6B46 - chains D and M of the 10 polymer chains in the assembly; structure by electron microscopy, 3.10 A resolution.

# Chain D
Molecule: CRISPR-associated protein Csy3
From: Pseudomonas aeruginosa (strain UCBPP-PA14)
Reference sequence: Q02MM1 (CSY3_PSEAB); residues 1-342 here = UniProt positions 1-342
Amino-acid sequence (344 residues; each row starts with the number of its first residue; numbers below 1 keep their minus sign (Met-1 is residue -1)):
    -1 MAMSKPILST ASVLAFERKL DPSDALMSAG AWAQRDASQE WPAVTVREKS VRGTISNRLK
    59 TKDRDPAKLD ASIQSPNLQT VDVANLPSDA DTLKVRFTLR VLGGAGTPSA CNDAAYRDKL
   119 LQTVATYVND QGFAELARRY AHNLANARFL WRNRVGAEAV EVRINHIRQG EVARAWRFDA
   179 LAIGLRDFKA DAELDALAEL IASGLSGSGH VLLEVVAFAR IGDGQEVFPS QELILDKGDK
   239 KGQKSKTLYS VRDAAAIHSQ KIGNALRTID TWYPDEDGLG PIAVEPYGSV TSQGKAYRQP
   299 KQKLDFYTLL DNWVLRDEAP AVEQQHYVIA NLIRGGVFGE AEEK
Not modelled in the structure: -1 to 5, 339-342
Differences from the reference sequence: initiating methionine (-1); expression tag (0)

# Chain M
Molecule: Pseudomonas aeruginosa strain SMC4485 CRISPR repeat sequence
From: Pseudomonas aeruginosa
Sequence (60 nucleotides; numbered 1 to 60; the number before each row is that of its first residue):
     1 CUAAGAAAUU CACGGCGGGC UUGAUGUCCG CGUCUACCUG GUUCACUGCC GUGUAGGCAG

# How chain D and chain M interact
Residue-residue contacts - 44 pairs, chain D then chain M:
  Ala13(D) - C29(M)  base contact
  Phe14(D) - C29(M)  hydrogen bond to the sugar
  Phe14(D) - G30(M)  sugar contact
  Glu15(D) - C29(M)  phosphate contact
  Glu15(D) - G30(M)  phosphate contact
  Arg16(D) - G30(M)  salt bridge to the phosphate
  Arg16(D) - C31(M)  salt bridge to the phosphate
  Val49(D) - C37(M)  sugar contact
  Val49(D) - U39(M)  phosphate contact
  Arg50(D) - C37(M)  hydrogen bond to the sugar
  Arg50(D) - C38(M)  sugar contact
  Arg50(D) - U39(M)  hydrogen bond to the phosphate
  Arg50(D) - G40(M)  base contact
  Arg50(D) - G41(M)  sugar contact
  Gly51(D) - C37(M)  phosphate contact
  Leu76(D) - U39(M)  base contact
  Gln77(D) - C37(M)  base contact
  Trp149(D) - G32(M)  base contact
  Arg150(D) - U35(M)  salt bridge to the phosphate
  Arg150(D) - A36(M)  salt bridge to the phosphate
  Ser228(D) - C34(M)  phosphate contact
  Gln229(D) - U33(M)  base contact
  Gln229(D) - C34(M)  hydrogen bond to the phosphate
  Glu230(D) - U33(M)  base contact
  Leu231(D) - U33(M)  base contact
  Ile232(D) - U33(M)  base contact
  His256(D) - U33(M)  salt bridge to the phosphate
  Gln258(D) - G32(M)  sugar contact
  Gln258(D) - U33(M)  hydrogen bond to the phosphate
  Lys259(D) - G32(M)  sugar contact
  Lys259(D) - C34(M)  salt bridge to the phosphate
  Asn262(D) - G32(M)  hydrogen bond to the sugar
  Arg265(D) - C31(M)  sugar contact
  Arg265(D) - G32(M)  salt bridge to the phosphate
  Glu283(D) - G32(M)  phosphate contact
  Val288(D) - G32(M)  base contact
  Thr289(D) - G32(M)  hydrogen bond to the base
  Ser290(D) - G32(M)  hydrogen bond to the base
  Arg332(D) - G30(M)  sugar contact
  Arg332(D) - C31(M)  sugar contact
  Gly334(D) - C29(M)  hydrogen bond to the sugar
  Gly334(D) - G30(M)  hydrogen bond to the sugar
  Val335(D) - C29(M)  base contact
  Val335(D) - G30(M)  base contact
Other interface residues (no listed pair), chain D (35 interface residues in all): Ser48, Thr52, Val79, Ser107, Phe226, Pro227, Gly333

# Summary
The interface between chain D and chain M involves 35 residues on one side and 13 on the other; the contacts
include 10 hydrogen bonds and 7 salt bridges. Among the polar pairs are Thr289(D)-G32(M), Ser290(D)-G32(M) and
Phe14(D)-C29(M).
Here chain D is CRISPR-associated protein Csy3 (Pseudomonas aeruginosa (strain UCBPP-PA14)) and chain M is
Pseudomonas aeruginosa strain SMC4485 CRISPR repeat sequence (Pseudomonas aeruginosa). Entry 6B46 (Cryo-EM
structure of Type I-F CRISPR crRNA-guided Csy surveillance complex with bound anti-CRISPR protein AcrF1) was
determined by electron microscopy, deposited together with 6B44, 6B45, 6B47 and 6B48.
